Entry 5YKT (X-ray diffraction, 1.57 A resolution); this record covers chains A and B.

[Chain A (and B)]
Molecule: Probable aminotransferase
From: Pseudomonas aeruginosa (strain ATCC 15692 / DSM 22644 / CIP 104116 / JCM 14847 / LMG 12228 / 1C / PRS 101 / PAO1)
Notes: EC 5.4.3.8; chain B of this document is another copy of the same molecule, construct and numbering; everything in this record applies to it too
UniProt: Q9HWU0 (Q9HWU0_PSEAE); numbering as in UniProt (aligned over 1-461)
Chain sequence (461 residues; numbered 1 to 461; the number before each row is that of its first residue):
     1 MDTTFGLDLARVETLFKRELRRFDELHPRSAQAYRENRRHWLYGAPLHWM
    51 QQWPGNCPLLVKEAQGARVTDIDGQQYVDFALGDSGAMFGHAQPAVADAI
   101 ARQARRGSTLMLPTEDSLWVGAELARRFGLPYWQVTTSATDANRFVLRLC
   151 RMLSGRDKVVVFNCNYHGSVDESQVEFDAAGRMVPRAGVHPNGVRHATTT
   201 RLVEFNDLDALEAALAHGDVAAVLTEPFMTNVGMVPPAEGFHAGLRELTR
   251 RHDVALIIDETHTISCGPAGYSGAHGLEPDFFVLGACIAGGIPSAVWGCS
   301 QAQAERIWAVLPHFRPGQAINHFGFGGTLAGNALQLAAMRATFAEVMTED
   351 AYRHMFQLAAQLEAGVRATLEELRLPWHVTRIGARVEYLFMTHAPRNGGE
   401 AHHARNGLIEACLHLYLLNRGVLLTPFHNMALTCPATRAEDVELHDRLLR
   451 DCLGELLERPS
Disordered / not traced: 1-4, 458-461
Sequence notes: engineered mutation A286 (Lys in Q9HWU0)

[How chain A and chain B interact]
Residue-residue contacts (271; chain A residue first):
  F16(A) with P316(B); G317(B)
  A33(A) with L118(B)
  E36(A) with L118(B)
  N37(A) with S117(B), hydrogen bond; L118(B)
  R38(A) with Y132(B); H313(B), hydrogen bond
  R39(A) with P131(B); Y132(B)
  H40(A) with G121(B); A122(B); P131(B); Y132(B); W133(B), hydrogen bond (backbone-backbone)
  W41(A) with S117(B), hydrogen bond (side chain-backbone); G121(B); L124(B), hydrophobic; Y132(B); W133(B); V135(B), hydrophobic
  L42(A) with Y132(B), hydrophobic; W133(B), hydrogen bond (backbone-backbone); Q134(B); W297(B), hydrophobic; A304(B), hydrophobic; W308(B), hydrogen bond (backbone-side chain); H313(B)
  Y43(A) with Q134(B); I307(B); W308(B); L311(B), hydrogen bond (side chain-backbone); H313(B)
  A45(A) with Q134(B), hydrogen bond (backbone-side chain)
  P46(A) with S117(B); Q134(B); V135(B), hydrogen bond (backbone-backbone); G331(B)
  L47(A) with M111(B), hydrophobic; Q134(B); G326(B); G327(B); A330(B)
  H48(A) with Q134(B), hydrogen bond (backbone-side chain); H322(B), hydrogen bond (side chain-backbone); F325(B); G326(B)
  W49(A) with M111(B), hydrophobic; H322(B); F325(B), hydrogen bond (side chain-backbone); G326(B); G327(B); T328(B)
  M50(A) with M111(B); L112(B); P113(B); A330(B); G331(B)
  Q51(A) with H313(B), hydrogen bond; F314(B), hydrogen bond (side chain-backbone)
  Q52(A) with F314(B); I320(B); N321(B), hydrogen bond (side chain-backbone); F323(B)
  W53(A) with M111(B), hydrogen bond (side chain-backbone); L112(B)
  N56(A) with P316(B)
  P58(A) with P113(B)
  L59(A) with L112(B); P113(B)
  L60(A) with P113(B); T114(B); E115(B); L118(B), hydrophobic
  V61(A) with L110(B), hydrophobic; L112(B), hydrophobic; P113(B), hydrogen bond (backbone-backbone); T114(B)
  E63(A) with R106(B)
  A64(A) with R106(B), hydrogen bond (backbone-backbone); G107(B), hydrogen bond (backbone-backbone); L110(B), hydrophobic
  Q65(A) with R105(B), hydrogen bond (side chain-backbone); R106(B)
  I72(A) with E115(B)
  G83(A) with T109(B); L110(B); M111(B); T328(B)
  D84(A) with T328(B)
  G86(A) with T109(B)
  A87(A) with T109(B)
  H91(A) with T109(B); L110(B)
  A92(A) with A104(B); R105(B)
  A97(A) with A104(B); R105(B)
  D98(A) with R105(B), salt bridge
  I100(A) with I100(B), hydrophobic
  A101(A) with A101(B), hydrophobic; R105(B)
  A104(A) with A92(B); A97(B)
  R105(A) with Q65(B), hydrogen bond (backbone-side chain); A92(B); D98(B), salt bridge; A101(B)
  R106(A) with E63(B); A64(B), hydrogen bond (backbone-backbone); Q65(B)
  G107(A) with A64(B), hydrogen bond (backbone-backbone)
  S108(A) with G290(B), hydrogen bond (side chain-backbone); G291(B)
  T109(A) with G83(B); G86(B); A87(B); H91(B)
  L110(A) with V61(B), hydrophobic; A64(B), hydrophobic; G83(B); H91(B)
  M111(A) with L47(B), hydrophobic; W49(B), hydrophobic; M50(B); W53(B), hydrogen bond (backbone-side chain); G83(B); F427(B), hydrophobic
  L112(A) with M50(B); W53(B); L59(B); V61(B), hydrophobic
  P113(A) with P58(B); L59(B); L60(B); V61(B), hydrogen bond (backbone-backbone)
  T114(A) with L60(B); V61(B)
  E115(A) with L60(B); K62(B), salt bridge
  S117(A) with N37(B), hydrogen bond; W41(B), hydrogen bond (backbone-side chain); P46(B)
  L118(A) with A33(B); E36(B); N37(B); L60(B), hydrophobic
  G121(A) with H40(B); W41(B)
  A122(A) with H40(B)
  P131(A) with R39(B); H40(B)
  Y132(A) with R38(B); R39(B); H40(B); L42(B), hydrophobic
  W133(A) with H40(B), hydrogen bond (backbone-backbone); W41(B); L42(B), hydrogen bond (backbone-backbone)
  Q134(A) with W41(B); L42(B); Y43(B); A45(B), hydrogen bond (side chain-backbone); P46(B); L47(B); H48(B), hydrogen bond (side chain-backbone)
  V135(A) with W41(B), hydrophobic; P46(B), hydrogen bond (backbone-backbone)
  T137(A) with P293(B)
  T140(A) with R144(B)
  D141(A) with D141(B)
  R144(A) with T140(B); R144(B); S169(B), hydrogen bond
  F145(A) with S169(B)
  R148(A) with D171(B), salt bridge; V189(B); H190(B), hydrogen bond (side chain-backbone); N192(B)
  R151(A) with N192(B), hydrogen bond; G193(B)
  M152(A) with H190(B)
  D157(A) with G193(B)
  Y166(A) with H322(B)
  S169(A) with R144(B), hydrogen bond (backbone-side chain); F145(B); G324(B)
  D171(A) with R148(B), salt bridge
  Q174(A) with H322(B); G324(B)
  A187(A) with N321(B), hydrogen bond (backbone-side chain)
  G188(A) with N321(B); F323(B)
  V189(A) with R148(B); H322(B); G324(B)
  H190(A) with R148(B), hydrogen bond (backbone-side chain); M152(B)
  N192(A) with R148(B); R151(B), hydrogen bond
  G193(A) with R151(B); D157(B)
  R195(A) with T198(B)
  A286(A) with L329(B), hydrophobic
  G290(A) with S108(B), hydrogen bond (backbone-side chain)
  G291(A) with S108(B); L329(B); N332(B), hydrogen bond (backbone-side chain)
  I292(A) with P293(B); L329(B)
  P293(A) with T137(B); I292(B); P293(B); L329(B), hydrophobic
  W297(A) with L42(B), hydrophobic
  A304(A) with L42(B), hydrophobic
  I307(A) with Y43(B)
  W308(A) with L42(B), hydrogen bond (side chain-backbone); Y43(B)
  L311(A) with Y43(B), hydrogen bond (backbone-side chain)
  H313(A) with R38(B), hydrogen bond; L42(B); Y43(B); Q51(B), hydrogen bond
  F314(A) with Q51(B), hydrogen bond (backbone-side chain); Q52(B)
  P316(A) with F16(B), hydrophobic
  G317(A) with G407(B); L408(B); A411(B)
  I320(A) with Q52(B); P426(B); F427(B), hydrophobic
  N321(A) with Q52(B), hydrogen bond (backbone-side chain); A187(B), hydrogen bond (side chain-backbone); G188(B)
  H322(A) with H48(B), hydrogen bond (backbone-side chain); W49(B); Y166(B); Q174(B); V189(B)
  F323(A) with Q52(B); G188(B); V189(B)
  G324(A) with S169(B); Q174(B); V189(B)
  F325(A) with H48(B); W49(B), hydrogen bond (backbone-side chain)
  G326(A) with L47(B); H48(B); W49(B)
  G327(A) with L47(B); W49(B)
  T328(A) with W49(B); G83(B); D84(B)
  L329(A) with A286(B), hydrophobic; G291(B); I292(B); P293(B)
  A330(A) with L47(B)
  G331(A) with P46(B); M50(B)
  N332(A) with G291(B), hydrogen bond (side chain-backbone)
  G407(A) with G317(B)
  L408(A) with G317(B)
  A411(A) with G317(B)
  P426(A) with I320(B)
  F427(A) with M111(B), hydrophobic; I320(B), hydrophobic
Other interface residues (no listed pair), chain A (128 interface residues in all): L20, R29, K62, V69, V120, L124, A125, S138, L147, R186, T199, C299, P312, Q318, L334, Q335, L336
Other interface residues (no listed pair), chain B (127 interface residues in all): L20, V69, I72, V120, A125, S138, L147, R186, R195, T199, C299, P312, Q318, L334, Q335, L336

[Summary]
128 residues of chain A and 127 residues of chain B are in contact, with 52 hydrogen bonds and 5 salt bridges.
Polar contacts include D98(A)-R105(B), E115(A)-K62(B) and R148(A)-D171(B).
Both chains are Probable aminotransferase (Pseudomonas aeruginosa (strain ATCC 15692 / DSM 22644 / CIP 104116
/ JCM 14847 / LMG 12228 / 1C / PRS 101 / PAO1)). Entry 5YKT (Crystal structure of a
glutamate-1-semialdehyde-aminomutase (K286A) from Pseudomonas aeruginosa PAO1 in complex with PMP) was
determined by X-ray diffraction, deposited together with 5YKR.
